Entry 7N0G (electron microscopy, 3.02 A resolution); this record covers chains A and Z of the 6 polymer chains in the assembly.

[Chain A]
Name: Spike glycoprotein
Source organism: Severe acute respiratory syndrome coronavirus 2
UniProt: P0DTC2 (SPIKE_SARS2); residues 1-1208 here = UniProt positions 1-1208
Amino-acid sequence (1288 residues; row label = number of the first residue in the row):
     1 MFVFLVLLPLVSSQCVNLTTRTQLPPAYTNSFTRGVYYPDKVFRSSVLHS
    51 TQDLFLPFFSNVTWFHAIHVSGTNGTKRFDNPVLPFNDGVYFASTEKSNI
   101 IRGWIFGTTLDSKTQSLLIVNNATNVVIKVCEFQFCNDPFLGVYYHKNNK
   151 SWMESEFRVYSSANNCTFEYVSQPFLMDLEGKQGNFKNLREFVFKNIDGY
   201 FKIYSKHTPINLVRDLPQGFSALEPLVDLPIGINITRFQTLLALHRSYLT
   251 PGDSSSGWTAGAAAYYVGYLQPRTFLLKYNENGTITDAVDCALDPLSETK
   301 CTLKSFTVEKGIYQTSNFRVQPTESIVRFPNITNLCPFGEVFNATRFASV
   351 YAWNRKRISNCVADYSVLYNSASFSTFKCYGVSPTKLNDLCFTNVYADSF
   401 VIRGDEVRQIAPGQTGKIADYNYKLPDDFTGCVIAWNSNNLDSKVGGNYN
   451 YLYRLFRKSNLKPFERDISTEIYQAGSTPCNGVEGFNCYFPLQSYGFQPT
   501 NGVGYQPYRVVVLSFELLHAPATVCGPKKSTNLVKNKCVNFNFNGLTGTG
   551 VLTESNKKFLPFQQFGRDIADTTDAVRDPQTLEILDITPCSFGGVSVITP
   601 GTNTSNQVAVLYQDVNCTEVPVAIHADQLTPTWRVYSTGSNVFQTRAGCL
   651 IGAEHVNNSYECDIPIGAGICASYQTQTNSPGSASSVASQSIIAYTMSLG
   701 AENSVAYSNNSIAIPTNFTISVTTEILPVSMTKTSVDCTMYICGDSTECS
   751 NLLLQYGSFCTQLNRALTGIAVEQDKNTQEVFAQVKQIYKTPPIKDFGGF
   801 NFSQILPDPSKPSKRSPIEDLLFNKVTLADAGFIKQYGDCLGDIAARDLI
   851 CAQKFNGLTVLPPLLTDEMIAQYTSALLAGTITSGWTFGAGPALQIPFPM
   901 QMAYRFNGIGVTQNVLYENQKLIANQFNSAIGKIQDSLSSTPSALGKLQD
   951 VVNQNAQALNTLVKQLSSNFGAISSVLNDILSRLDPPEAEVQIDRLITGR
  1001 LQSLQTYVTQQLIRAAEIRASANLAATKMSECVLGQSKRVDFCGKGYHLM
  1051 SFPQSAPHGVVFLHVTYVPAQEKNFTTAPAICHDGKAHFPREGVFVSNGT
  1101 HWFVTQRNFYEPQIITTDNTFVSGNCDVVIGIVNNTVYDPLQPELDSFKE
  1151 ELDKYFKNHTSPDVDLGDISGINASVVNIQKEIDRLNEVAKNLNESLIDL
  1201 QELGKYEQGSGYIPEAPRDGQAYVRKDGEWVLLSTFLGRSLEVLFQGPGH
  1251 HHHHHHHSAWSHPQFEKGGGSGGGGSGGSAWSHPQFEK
Disordered / not traced: 1-13, 621-639, 673-686, 829-852, 1147-1288
Differences from the reference sequence: engineered mutation Gly682 (Arg in P0DTC2), Ser683 (Arg in P0DTC2), Ser685 (Arg in P0DTC2), Pro817 (Phe in P0DTC2), Pro892 (Ala in P0DTC2), Pro899 (Ala in P0DTC2), Pro942 (Ala in P0DTC2), Pro986 (Lys in P0DTC2), Pro987 (Val in P0DTC2); expression tag (1209-1288)
Cystine bridges: Cys15-Cys136, Cys291-Cys301, Cys336-Cys361, Cys379-Cys432, Cys391-Cys525, Cys480-Cys488, Cys538-Cys590, Cys617-Cys649, Cys662-Cys671, Cys738-Cys760, Cys743-Cys749, Cys1032-Cys1043, Cys1082-Cys1126
Glycans and other covalent adducts: N-acetylglucosamine (NAG) linked to Asn17, Asn61, Asn122, Asn149, Asn165, Asn234, Asn282, Asn331, Asn343, Asn603, Asn616, Asn657, Asn709, Asn717, Asn801, Asn1074, Asn1098, Asn1134
Curated features (UniProtKB/Swiss-Prot):
  - region: Asn280 to Cys301 (Putative superantigen), Arg403 to Asp405 (Integrin-binding motif), Asn448 to Phe456 (Immunodominant HLA epitope recognized by the CD8+), Pro681, Ala684 (Putative superantigen), Ser816 to Tyr837 (Fusion peptide 1), Lys835 to Phe855 (Fusion peptide 2), Asp1163 to Glu1202 (Heptad repeat 2)
  - site: Arg815, Ser816 (Cleavage)
  - glycosylation: Asn17 (N-linked (GlcNAc...) (complex) asparagine), Asn61 (N-linked (GlcNAc...) (hybrid) asparagine), Asn74 (N-linked (GlcNAc...) (complex) asparagine), Asn122 (N-linked (GlcNAc...) (hybrid) asparagine), Asn149 (N-linked (GlcNAc...) (complex) asparagine), Asn165 (N-linked (GlcNAc...) (complex) asparagine), Asn234 (N-linked (GlcNAc...) (high mannose) asparagine), Asn282 (N-linked (GlcNAc...) (complex) asparagine), Thr323 (O-linked (GalNAc) threonine), Ser325 (O-linked (HexNAc...) serine), Asn331 (N-linked (GlcNAc...) (complex) asparagine), Asn343 (N-linked (GlcNAc...) (complex) asparagine), Asn603 (N-linked (GlcNAc...) (hybrid) asparagine), Asn616 (N-linked (GlcNAc...) (complex) asparagine), Asn657 (N-linked (GlcNAc...) (complex) asparagine), Thr676 (O-linked (GlcNAc...) threonine), Thr678 (O-linked (GlcNAc...) threonine), Asn709 (N-linked (GlcNAc...) (high mannose) asparagine), Asn717 (N-linked (GlcNAc...) (hybrid) asparagine), Asn801 (N-linked (GlcNAc...) (hybrid) asparagine) and 6 more in UniProt
  - natural variant: Leu5 (L5F: In strain: Iota/B.1.526), Ser13 (S13I: In strain: Epsilon/B.1.427/B.1.429), Leu18 (L18F: In strain: Beta/B.1.351, Gamma/P.1 and 1 more), Thr19 (T19I: In strain: Omicron/BQ.1.1, Omicron/XBB.1.5 and 1 more; T19R: In strain: Delta/B.1.617.2, Omicron/BA.2 and 4 more), Thr20 (T20N: In strain: Gamma/P.1), Leu24 to Ala27 (sequence variant, change not given here; In strain: Omicron/BA.2, Omicron/BA.2.12.1 and 6 more), Pro26 (P26S: In strain: Gamma/P.1), Gln52 (Q52H: In strain: Omicron/EG.5.1), Ala67 (A67V: In strain: Eta/B.1.525, Omicron/BA.1), His69 to Val70 (deletion: In strain: Alpha/B.1.1.7, Eta/B.1.525 and 5 more), Gly75 (G75V: In strain: Lambda/C.37), Thr76 (T76I: In strain: Lambda/C.37), 82 further natural variant entries in UniProt
  - mutagenesis: His69 to Val70 (Increased incorporation of cleaved spike into virions), Asn121 (N121Q: Partial loss of biliverdin affinity), Arg190 (R190K: Partial loss of biliverdin affinity), Asn234 (N234Q: Increased resistance to neutralizing antibodies), Asn331 (N331Q: Reduced viral infectivity), Asn343 (N343Q: Reduced viral infectivity), Leu452 (L452R: Increased resistance to neutralizing antibodies. Decreases HLA binding to NF9 epitope. Increased binding affinity to human ACE2), Tyr453 (Y453F: Decreased HLA binding to NF9 epitope. Increased binding affinity to human ACE2), Ala475 (A475V: Increased resistance to neutralizing antibodies), Val483 (V483A: Increased resistance to neutralizing antibodies), Glu484 (E484D: Increased replication in human TMEM106B overexpressing cells), Phe490 (F490L: Increased resistance to neutralizing antibodies and human covalescent sera neutralization), 12 further mutagenesis entries in UniProt

[Chain Z]
Name: Synthetic nanobody (sybody), Sb45
Source organism: synthetic construct
Notes: antibody fragment or engineered binder
Amino-acid sequence (121 residues; numbered 1 to 121; the number before each row is that of its first residue):
     1 QVQLVESGGGLVQAGGSLRLSCAASGFPVYRDRMAWYRQAPGKEREWVAA
    51 IYSAGQQTRYADSVKGRFTISRDNAKNTVYLQMNSLKPEDTAVYYCNVKD
   101 VGHHYEYYDYWGQGTQVTVSA
Cystine bridges: Cys22-Cys96

[Interface between chain A and chain Z]
Pairs across the interface (8):
  Ser375(A) with Glu44(Z)
  Thr376(A) with Arg45(Z), hydrogen bond
  Pro412(A) with Tyr108(Z)
  Gly413(A) with Tyr108(Z), hydrogen bond (backbone-side chain)
  Gln414(A) with Tyr108(Z)
  Asp427(A) with His104(Z), hydrogen bond (backbone-side chain)
  Asp428(A) with His104(Z)
  Val503(A) with Gln39(Z)
Other interface residues (no listed pair), chain A (9 interface residues in all): Gln506
Other interface residues (no listed pair), chain Z (7 interface residues in all): Gly42, Glu106

[Summary]
Chain A and chain Z form an interface of 9 and 7 residues respectively; the contacts include 3 hydrogen bonds.
Polar contacts include Thr376(A)-Arg45(Z), Gly413(A)-Tyr108(Z) and Asp427(A)-His104(Z). Covalently linked
N-acetylglucosamine: at Asn17(A), Asn61(A), Asn122(A), Asn149(A), Asn165(A) and Asn234(A) and 12 more.
Chain A is Spike glycoprotein (Severe acute respiratory syndrome coronavirus 2) and chain Z is Synthetic
nanobody (sybody), Sb45 (synthetic construct); the structure, CryoEm structure of SARS-CoV-2 spike protein
(S-6P, 1-up) in complex with sybodies (Sb45), was determined by electron microscopy together with 7KGK, 7KLW,
7MFU and 7N0H from the same study.
